4QJ7 - chains A and B of the 3 polymer chains in the assembly; structure by X-ray diffraction, 1.67 A resolution.

# Chain A (and B)
Molecule: Protease
Organism: Human immunodeficiency virus type 1 (ARV2/SF2 ISOLATE)
Notes: EC 3.4.23.16; chain B of this document is another copy of the same molecule, construct and numbering; everything in this record applies to it too
Reference sequence: P03369 (POL_HV1A2); residues 1-99 here correspond to UniProt positions 491-589 (UniProt number = residue number + 490)
Chain sequence (99 residues; each row starts with the number of its first residue):
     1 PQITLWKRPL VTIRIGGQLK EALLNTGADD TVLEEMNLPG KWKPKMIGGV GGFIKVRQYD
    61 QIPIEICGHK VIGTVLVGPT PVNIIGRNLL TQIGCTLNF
Construct notes: engineered mutation K7 (Gln497 in P03369), N25 (Asp515 in P03369), V50 (Ile540 in P03369), I64 (Val554 in P03369), V71 (Ala561 in P03369)
UniProt features mapped onto this chain:
  - region (Dimerization of protease): P1 to L5, G49, G51 to K55, N88 to F99
  - site: F99 (Cleavage)

# Chain A / chain B interface
Residue-residue contacts (99):
  P1(A) with L97(B); N98(B); F99(B), hydrogen bond (backbone-backbone)
  Q2(A) with T96(B); L97(B); N98(B)
  I3(A) with T96(B); L97(B), hydrogen bond (backbone-backbone); F99(B), hydrophobic
  T4(A) with T96(B)
  L5(A) with T26(B); R87(B), hydrogen bond (backbone-side chain); T91(B); C95(B)
  W6(A) with R87(B), hydrogen bond (backbone-side chain); T91(B)
  K7(A) with R87(B)
  R8(A) with D29(B), salt bridge; R87(B)
  P9(A) with T26(B); R87(B)
  L23(A) with G27(B)
  L24(A) with T26(B), hydrogen bond (backbone-side chain)
  N25(A) with N25(B); T26(B); G27(B), hydrogen bond (side chain-backbone)
  T26(A) with L5(B); P9(B); L24(B), hydrogen bond (side chain-backbone); N25(B); T26(B), hydrogen bond (backbone-side chain); L97(B)
  G27(A) with L23(B); N25(B), hydrogen bond (backbone-side chain)
  D29(A) with R8(B), salt bridge
  G49(A) with V50(B); P81(B)
  V50(A) with G48(B); G49(B); V50(B), hydrogen bond (backbone-backbone); G51(B), hydrogen bond (backbone-backbone); G52(B); I54(B); T80(B); P81(B)
  G51(A) with V50(B), hydrogen bond (backbone-backbone); G51(B); G52(B); I54(B)
  G52(A) with V50(B); G51(B)
  I54(A) with V50(B); G51(B)
  C67(A) with F99(B), hydrophobic
  H69(A) with F99(B)
  T80(A) with V50(B)
  P81(A) with G49(B); V50(B)
  I84(A) with V50(B), hydrophobic
  R87(A) with L5(B), hydrogen bond (side chain-backbone); W6(B), hydrogen bond (side chain-backbone); K7(B); R8(B); P9(B)
  L90(A) with L5(B), hydrophobic
  T91(A) with L5(B); W6(B)
  I93(A) with F99(B)
  G94(A) with N98(B); F99(B)
  C95(A) with L5(B); L97(B), hydrophobic; N98(B); F99(B), hydrophobic
  T96(A) with I3(B); T96(B); L97(B); N98(B), hydrogen bond (backbone-backbone)
  L97(A) with P1(B); Q2(B); I3(B), hydrogen bond (backbone-backbone); L24(B), hydrophobic; T26(B); C95(B), hydrophobic; T96(B); L97(B), hydrophobic
  N98(A) with P1(B); Q2(B); G94(B); C95(B); T96(B), hydrogen bond (backbone-backbone); N98(B)
  F99(A) with P1(B), hydrogen bond (backbone-backbone); I3(B), hydrophobic; C67(B), hydrophobic; H69(B); I93(B); G94(B); C95(B), hydrophobic
Interface residues without a listed pair, chain A (39 interface residues in all): I47, G48, F53, P79
Interface residues without a listed pair, chain B (39 interface residues in all): T4, I47, F53, P79, I84, L90

# Overview
Chain A and chain B each contribute 39 residues to their interface, with 18 hydrogen bonds and 2 salt bridges.
Polar contacts include R8(A)-D29(B), L5(A)-R87(B) and W6(A)-R87(B).
Both chains are Protease (Human immunodeficiency virus type 1 (ARV2/SF2 ISOLATE)). Entry 4QJ7 (Crystal
structure of inactive HIV-1 protease variant (I50V/A71V) in complex with p1-p6 substrate variant (R452S)) was
determined by X-ray diffraction, deposited together with 4QJ2, 4QJ6, 4QJ8, 4QJ9 and 4QJA.
